8ZL9 - chains C and D of the 5 polymer chains in the assembly; structure by electron microscopy, 4.36 A resolution (low resolution: residue-level contacts below are approximate; hydrogen-bond / salt-bridge calls are withheld).

# Chain C (and D)
Protein: B646L
From: African swine fever virus
Notes: chain D of this document is another copy of the same molecule, construct and numbering; everything in this record applies to it too
UniProt: Q5IZK2 (Q5IZK2_ASF); residue numbers follow UniProt; this construct covers 1-646
Sequence (693 residues; row label = number of the first residue in the row; numbers below 1 keep their minus sign (Met-46 is residue -46)):
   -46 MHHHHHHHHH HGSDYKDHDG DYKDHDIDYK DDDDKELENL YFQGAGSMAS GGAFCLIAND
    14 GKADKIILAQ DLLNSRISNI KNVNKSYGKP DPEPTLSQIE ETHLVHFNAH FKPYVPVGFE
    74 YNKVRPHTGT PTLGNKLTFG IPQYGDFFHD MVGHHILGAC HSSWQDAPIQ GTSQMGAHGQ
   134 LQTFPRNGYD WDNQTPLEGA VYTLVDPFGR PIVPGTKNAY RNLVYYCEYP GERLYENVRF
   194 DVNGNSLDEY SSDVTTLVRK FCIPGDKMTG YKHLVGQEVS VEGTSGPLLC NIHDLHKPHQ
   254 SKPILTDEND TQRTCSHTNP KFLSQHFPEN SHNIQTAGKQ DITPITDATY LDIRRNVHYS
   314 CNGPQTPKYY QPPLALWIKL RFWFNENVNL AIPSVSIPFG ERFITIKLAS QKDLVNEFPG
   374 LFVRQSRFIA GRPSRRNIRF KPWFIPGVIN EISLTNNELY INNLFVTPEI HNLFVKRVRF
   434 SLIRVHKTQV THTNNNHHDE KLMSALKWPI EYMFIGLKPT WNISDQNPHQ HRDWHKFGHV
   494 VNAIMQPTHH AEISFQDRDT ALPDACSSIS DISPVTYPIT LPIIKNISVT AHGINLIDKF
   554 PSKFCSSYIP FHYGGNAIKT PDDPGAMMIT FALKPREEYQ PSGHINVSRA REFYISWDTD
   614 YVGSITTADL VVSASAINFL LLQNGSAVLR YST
Unresolved in the structure: -46 to 113, 178-235, 249-302, 325-370, 401-497, 529-646 (chain D: -46 to 107, 184-228, 249-302, 329-363, 405-479, 483-494, 531-646)
Sequence notes: expression tag (-46 to 0)

# Interface between chain C and chain D
Contacting residue pairs - 41 pairs, chain C then chain D:
  Gly236(C) with Thr529(D); Tyr530(D)
  Thr237(C) with Pro527(D); Val528(D); Thr529(D)
  Ser238(C) with Ser526(D)
  Gly239(C) with Ser526(D)
  Pro240(C) with Pro160(D); Pro320(D); Ile525(D)
  Leu242(C) with Phe161(D)
  Asp305(C) with Asn315(D)
  Ile306(C) with Phe161(D); Asn315(D); Thr319(D); Pro320(D); Lys321(D)
  Arg307(C) with Ser313(D); Cys314(D); Asn315(D)
  Arg308(C) with Ser313(D); Cys314(D); Pro320(D)
  Val310(C) with Tyr312(D)
  Tyr312(C) with Tyr312(D)
  Ser313(C) with Tyr530(D)
  Phe381(C) with Ser507(D); Asp510(D)
  Arg389(C) with Glu505(D); Ile506(D); Pro516(D); Ala518(D)
  Met498(C) with Cys243(D)
  Gln499(C) with Cys243(D); Asn244(D)
  His502(C) with His502(D)
  Ile506(C) with Ile506(D)
  Ser520(C) with Glu505(D); Ile506(D)
  Ile522(C) with His503(D); Glu505(D)
Also at the interface, not in a pair above, chain C (24 interface residues in all): Glu151, Asn309, Ser387
Also at the interface, not in a pair above, chain D (34 interface residues in all): Leu176, Arg307, Asn309, Gln318, Tyr322, Phe371, Thr501, Ala504, Asp524

# Summary
24 residues of chain C face 34 of chain D across their interface.
Chain C and chain D are both B646L (African swine fever virus); the structure, ASFV p72 in complex with Fab
G6, was determined by electron microscopy together with 8Y3O, 8Y3P, 8Y3Q and 8Y3R from the same study.
